Entry 5EU4 (X-ray diffraction, 2.12 A resolution); this record covers chains A and B of the 3 polymer chains in the assembly.

[Chain A]
Name: HLA class I histocompatibility antigen, A-2 alpha chain
Organism: Homo sapiens
UniProt: P01892 (1A02_HUMAN); residues 1-276 here correspond to UniProt positions 25-300 (UniProt number = residue number + 24)
Chain sequence (276 residues; numbered 1 to 276; the number before each row is that of its first residue):
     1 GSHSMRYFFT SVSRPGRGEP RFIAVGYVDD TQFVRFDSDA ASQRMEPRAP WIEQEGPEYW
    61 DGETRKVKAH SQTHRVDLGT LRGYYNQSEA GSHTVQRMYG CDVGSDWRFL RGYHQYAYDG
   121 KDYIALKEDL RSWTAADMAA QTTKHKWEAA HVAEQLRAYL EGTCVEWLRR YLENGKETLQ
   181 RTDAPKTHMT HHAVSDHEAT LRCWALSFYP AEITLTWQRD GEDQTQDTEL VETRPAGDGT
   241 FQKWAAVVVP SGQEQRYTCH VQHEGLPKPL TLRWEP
Disulfide bonds: Cys101-Cys164, Cys203-Cys259

[Chain B]
Name: Beta-2-microglobulin
Organism: Homo sapiens
UniProt: P61769 (B2MG_HUMAN); residues 1-99 here correspond to UniProt positions 21-119 (UniProt number = residue number + 20)
Chain sequence (100 residues; row label = number of the first residue in the row; numbering starts at 0):
     0 MIQRTPKIQV YSRHPAENGK SNFLNCYVSG FHPSDIEVDL LKNGERIEKV EHSDLSFSKD
    60 WSFYLLYYTE FTPTEKDEYA CRVNHVTLSQ PKIVKWDRDM
Differences from the reference sequence: initiating methionine (0)
Curated features (UniProtKB/Swiss-Prot):
  - modified residue: Gln2 (Pyrrolidone carboxylic acid)
  - glycosylation: Ile1 (N-linked (Glc) (glycation) isoleucine), Lys19 (N-linked (Glc) (glycation) lysine), Lys41 (N-linked (Glc) (glycation) lysine), Lys48 (N-linked (Glc) (glycation) lysine), Lys58 (N-linked (Glc) (glycation) lysine), Lys91 (N-linked (Glc) (glycation) lysine), Lys94 (N-linked (Glc) (glycation) lysine)
Disulfide bonds: Cys25-Cys80

[How chain A and chain B interact]
Pairs across the interface - 56 pairs, chain A then chain B:
  Phe8(A) with Ser55(B); Phe56(B)
  Phe9(A) with Phe56(B)
  Thr10(A) with Phe56(B); Phe62(B)
  Val12(A) with Ser33(B)
  Ile23(A) with Leu54(B)
  Val25(A) with Asp53(B); Leu54(B); Ser55(B)
  Tyr27(A) with Ser55(B); Tyr63(B)
  Gln32(A) with Asp53(B), hydrogen bond
  Arg35(A) with Asp53(B), salt bridge
  Arg48(A) with Asp53(B), salt bridge
  His93(A) with Met0(B)
  Gln96(A) with His31(B), hydrogen bond; Phe56(B); Trp60(B), hydrogen bond (side chain-backbone); Phe62(B)
  Arg97(A) with Phe56(B)
  Gln115(A) with Trp60(B)
  Tyr116(A) with Trp60(B)
  Ala117(A) with Trp60(B)
  Asp119(A) with Met0(B); Ile1(B); His31(B)
  Gly120(A) with Arg3(B), hydrogen bond (backbone-side chain); His31(B), hydrogen bond (backbone-side chain); Trp60(B)
  Lys121(A) with Ile1(B)
  Asp122(A) with Trp60(B), hydrogen bond
  His192(A) with Asp98(B)
  Arg202(A) with Asp98(B), hydrogen bond (side chain-backbone)
  Trp204(A) with Asp98(B); Met99(B)
  Val231(A) with Gln8(B)
  Glu232(A) with Lys6(B), salt bridge; Gln8(B), hydrogen bond (backbone-side chain); Tyr26(B); Ser28(B), hydrogen bond
  Thr233(A) with Tyr26(B)
  Arg234(A) with Gln8(B), hydrogen bond; Tyr10(B); Met99(B), hydrogen bond (side chain-backbone)
  Pro235(A) with Tyr10(B), hydrogen bond (backbone-side chain); Asn24(B); Tyr26(B)
  Ala236(A) with Arg12(B), hydrogen bond (backbone-side chain); Asn24(B), hydrogen bond (backbone-side chain)
  Gly237(A) with Arg12(B), hydrogen bond (backbone-side chain); Leu65(B)
  Gln242(A) with Tyr10(B); Ser11(B), hydrogen bond (side chain-backbone); Arg12(B), hydrogen bond (side chain-backbone)
  Trp244(A) with Met99(B), hydrogen bond (side chain-backbone)
Interface residues without a listed pair, chain A (36 interface residues in all): Gln87, Thr94, Met98, Asp238
Interface residues without a listed pair, chain B (24 interface residues in all): Asp59

[Overview]
Chain A and chain B form an interface of 36 and 24 residues respectively, with 18 hydrogen bonds and 3 salt
bridges. Polar pairs include Arg35(A)-Asp53(B), Arg48(A)-Asp53(B) and Glu232(A)-Lys6(B).
Chain A is HLA class I histocompatibility antigen, A-2 alpha chain and chain B is Beta-2-microglobulin, both
from Homo sapiens; the structure, HLA Class I antigen, was determined by X-ray diffraction together with 5EU3,
5EU5 and 5EU6 from the same study.
